Entry 3WV3 (X-ray diffraction, 1.60 A resolution); this record covers chain A.

# Chain A
Protein: Collagenase 3
From: Homo sapiens
Notes: EC 3.4.24.-; fragment: catalytic domain, residues 104-274
Reference sequence: P45452 (MMP13_HUMAN); residues 104-274 here = UniProt positions 104-274
Sequence (171 residues; each row starts with the number of its first residue):
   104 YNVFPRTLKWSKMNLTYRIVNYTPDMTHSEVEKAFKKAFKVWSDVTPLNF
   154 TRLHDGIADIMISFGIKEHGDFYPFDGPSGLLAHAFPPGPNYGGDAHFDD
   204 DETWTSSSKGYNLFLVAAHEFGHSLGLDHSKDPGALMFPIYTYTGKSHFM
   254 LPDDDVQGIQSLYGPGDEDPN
Not modelled in the structure: 247-248, 274
Ion coordination: Na+: Asp128, Asp203, Glu205; Ca2+ site 1: Asp162, Asn194, Gly196, Asp198; Zn2+ site 1: His172, Asp174, His187, His200; Ca2+ site 2: Asp179, Gly180, Ser182, Leu184, Asp202, Glu205; Zn2+ site 2: His222, His226, His232 (together with formate)
Residues lining bound ligands: WLL (N-(3-methoxybenzyl)-4-oxo-3,4-dihydrothieno[2,3-d]pyrimidine-2-carboxamide): Leu185, Leu218, Val219, His222, Glu223, Gly237, Ala238, Leu239, Phe241, Pro242, Ile243, Tyr244, Thr245, Tyr246, Phe252, Met253, Pro255
Swiss-Prot annotation at these positions:
  - active site: Glu223
  - binding site (Ca(2+)): Asp128, Asp162, Asp179, Gly180, Ser182, Leu184, Asn194, Gly196, Asp198, Asp202, Asp203, Glu205
  - binding site (Zn(2+)): His172, Asp174, His187, His200, His222, His226, His232, Met240
  - glycosylation (N-linked (GlcNAc...) asparagine): Asn117, Asn152
  - natural variant: Trp207 (W207G: In MDST), His232 (H232N: In MANDP1)
  - mutagenesis: Glu223 (E223A: Abolishes enzyme activity)

# Summary
Chain A binds compound WLL. The Na+ site is built by Asp128, Asp203 and Glu205. The Ca2+ site 1 is built by
Asp162, Asn194, Gly196 and Asp198. From UniProt: active-site residue Glu223, 12 Ca2+-binding residues, 8
Zn2+-binding residues and one mutagenesis site.
Chain A is Collagenase 3 (Homo sapiens); the structure, Crystal structure of the catalytic domain of MMP-13
complexed with N-(3-methoxybenzyl)-4-oxo-3,4-dihydrothieno[2,3-d]pyrimidine-2-carboxamide, was determined by
X-ray diffraction together with 3WV2 from the same study.
